4S2X - chains A and B; structure by X-ray diffraction, 1.50 A resolution.

Chain A:
Name: RNA pyrophosphohydrolase
From: Escherichia coli
Notes: EC 3.6.1.-
UniProtKB: P0A776 (RPPH_ECOLI); residues 2-161 here correspond to UniProt positions 1-160 (UniProt number = residue number - 1)
Amino-acid sequence (161 residues; row label = number of the first residue in the row):
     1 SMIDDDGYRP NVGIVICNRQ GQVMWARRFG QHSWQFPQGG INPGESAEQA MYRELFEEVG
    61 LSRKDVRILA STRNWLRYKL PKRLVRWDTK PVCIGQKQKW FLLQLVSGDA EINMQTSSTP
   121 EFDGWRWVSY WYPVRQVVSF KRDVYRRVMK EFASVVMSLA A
Disordered / not traced: 87-89
Differences from the reference sequence: expression tag (1); engineered mutation Ala-160 (Gln159 in P0A776), Ala-161 (Glu160 in P0A776)
Swiss-Prot annotation at these positions:
  - motif: Gly-39 to Gly-60 (Nudix box)
Ion coordination: Mg2+ site 1: Gln-38, Glu-58, Glu-121 (shared with APC_1(B) of chain B); Mg2+ site 2: Glu-54, Glu-57, Glu-58, Glu-121 (together with sulfate ion) (shared with APC_1(B) of chain B)
From the paper describing this entry:
  - binding site for the 3-nt RNA strand (chain B): Arg-9, Arg-28, Ser-33, Gln-38, Gly-40, Tyr-78, Val-138, Phe-140, Lys-141
  - specificity-determining residues: Lys-141
  - contacts within the chain: Arg-53/Glu-54, Arg-53/Glu-57
  - Mg2+ coordination: Glu-54, Glu-58, Glu-121
  - conformationally variable residues (side-chain flip): Glu-57, Glu-58, Glu-121
  - mutagenesis - R9A, E54A, E57A, E121A (2.5-fold): decreased catalytic activity
  - mutagenesis - E58A: abolished catalytic activity
  - specificity-determining residues: Arg-28, Val-138, Phe-140 (proposed by the authors, not directly observed)
  - catalytic residues: Arg-9, Glu-57 (proposed by the authors, not directly observed)

Chain B:
Molecule: 3-nt RNA strand
Sequence (3 nucleotides; row label = number of the first residue in the row):
     1 XGU
Modified positions: APC (diphosphomethylphosphonic acid adenosyl ester) at position 1
Ion coordination: Mg2+ site 1: APC_1 (shared with Gln-38(A), Glu-58(A), Glu-121(A) of chain A)

How chain A and chain B interact:
Residue-residue contacts - 23 pairs, chain A then chain B:
  Arg-9(A) with APC_1(B)
  Asn-11(A) with APC_1(B)
  Arg-28(A) with G2(B), hydrogen bond to the base; U3(B), salt bridge to the phosphate
  Ser-33(A) with G2(B), hydrogen bond to the base
  Gln-35(A) with G2(B), base contact
  Gln-38(A) with APC_1(B); G2(B), hydrogen bond to the phosphate
  Gly-39(A) with APC_1(B)
  Gly-40(A) with APC_1(B)
  Glu-54(A) with APC_1(B)
  Glu-58(A) with APC_1(B)
  Tyr-78(A) with G2(B), hydrogen bond to the phosphate
  Leu-80(A) with G2(B), phosphate contact
  Leu-84(A) with G2(B), sugar contact
  Arg-86(A) with APC_1(B)
  Cys-93(A) with APC_1(B)
  Gln-96(A) with APC_1(B); G2(B), hydrogen bond to the phosphate
  Glu-121(A) with APC_1(B)
  Val-138(A) with G2(B), base contact
  Phe-140(A) with G2(B), base contact
  Lys-141(A) with G2(B), hydrogen bond to the base
Other interface residues (no listed pair), chain A (24 interface residues in all): Gln-31, Trp-34, Glu-57, Val-137

In short:
The interface between chain A and chain B involves 24 residues on one side and 3 on the other; the contacts
include 6 hydrogen bonds and 1 salt bridge. Polar contacts include Arg-28(A)/G2(B), Ser-33(A)/G2(B) and
Lys-141(A)/G2(B). From the paper: catalytic residues Arg-9(A) and Glu-57(A); R9A, E54A and E57A of chain A,
among others, reduce catalytic activity; 5 substitutions were tested in all.
Here chain A is RNA pyrophosphohydrolase (Escherichia coli) and chain B is a 3-nt RNA strand. Entry 4S2X
(Structure of E. coli RppH bound to RNA and two magnesium ions) was determined by X-ray diffraction together
with 4S2V, 4S2W and 4S2Y from the same study.
